Entry 5MK0 (X-ray diffraction, 1.76 A resolution); this record covers chains A and B.

[Chain A]
Name: Tyrosine-protein phosphatase non-receptor type 23
From: Homo sapiens
Notes: EC 3.1.3.48
Reference sequence: Q9H3S7 (PTN23_HUMAN); residue numbers follow UniProt; this construct covers 1-361
Amino-acid sequence (361 residues; numbered 1 to 361; the number before each row is that of its first residue):
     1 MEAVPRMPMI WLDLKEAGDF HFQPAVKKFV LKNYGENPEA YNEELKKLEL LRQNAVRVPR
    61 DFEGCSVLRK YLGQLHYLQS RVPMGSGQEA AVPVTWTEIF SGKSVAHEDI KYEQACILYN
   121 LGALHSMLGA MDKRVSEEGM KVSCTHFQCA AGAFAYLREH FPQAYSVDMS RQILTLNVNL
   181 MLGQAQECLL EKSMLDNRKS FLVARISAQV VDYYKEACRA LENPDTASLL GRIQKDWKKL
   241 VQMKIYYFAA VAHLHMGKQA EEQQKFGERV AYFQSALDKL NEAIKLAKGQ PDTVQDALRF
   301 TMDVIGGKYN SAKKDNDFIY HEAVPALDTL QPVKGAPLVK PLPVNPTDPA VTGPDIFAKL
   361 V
From the paper describing this entry:
  - specificity-determining residues: T145
  - specificity-determining residues: F62, H125, D348 (by similarity / conservation)
  - mutagenesis - R69L: decreased binding to Zinc finger FYVE domain-containing protein 16 (chain B)
  - mutagenesis - L202D/I206D: abolished localization to endofin-myc
  - conformationally variable residues (side-chain flip): R198

[Chain B]
Name: Zinc finger FYVE domain-containing protein 16
Reference sequence: Q7Z3T8 (ZFY16_HUMAN); residue numbers follow UniProt; this construct covers 1-22
Amino-acid sequence (22 residues; row label = number of the first residue in the row):
     1 MDSYFKAAVS DLDKLLDDFE QN
Unresolved in the structure: 1, 22
From the paper describing this entry:
  - mutagenesis - M1DEL/D2DEL/S3DEL/Y4DEL/F5DEL (Kd >1.5 mM): decreased binding to Tyrosine-protein phosphatase non-receptor type 23 (chain A)

[Interface between chain A and chain B]
Contacting residue pairs (33; chain A residue first):
  F62(A) - D2(B)
  F62(A) - F5(B)  hydrophobic
  E137(A) - D13(B)
  K141(A) - V9(B)
  K141(A) - L12(B)
  K141(A) - D13(B)  salt bridge
  V142(A) - F5(B)
  C144(A) - L12(B)  hydrophobic
  T145(A) - F5(B)
  T145(A) - A8(B)
  T145(A) - V9(B)
  T145(A) - L12(B)
  H146(A) - F5(B)
  C149(A) - F5(B)  hydrophobic
  L189(A) - L16(B)  hydrophobic
  K192(A) - D13(B)  salt bridge
  K192(A) - L16(B)
  R198(A) - L16(B)
  R198(A) - D17(B)  salt bridge
  R198(A) - E20(B)  salt bridge
  K199(A) - E20(B)  hydrogen bond (backbone-side chain)
  K199(A) - Q21(B)
  L202(A) - F19(B)  hydrophobic
  L202(A) - E20(B)
  R205(A) - F19(B)
  I206(A) - L16(B)  hydrophobic
  A336(A) - F19(B)  hydrophobic
  L338(A) - L15(B)
  L338(A) - L16(B)  hydrophobic
  L338(A) - F19(B)  hydrophobic
  L342(A) - A8(B)  hydrophobic
  D348(A) - Y4(B)  hydrogen bond
  A350(A) - Y4(B)
Other interface residues (no listed pair), chain A (27 interface residues in all): H125, E138, Q148, S193, D196, F201, V351
From the paper, about this interface:
  - residue pairs: F62(A)-F5(B), H125(A)-F5(B), E137(A)-D13(B) (hydrogen bond), K141(A)-D13(B) (hydrogen bond), T145(A)-F5(B), L189(A)-L12(B) (hydrophobic contact), K192(A)-D13(B) (hydrogen bond), R198(A)-D17(B) (hydrogen bond), L202(A)-L16(B) (hydrophobic contact), I206(A)-L16(B) (hydrophobic contact), L338(A)-L15(B) (hydrophobic contact), D348(A)-Y4(B) (hydrogen bond), F19(B)-L202(A) (hydrophobic contact)
  - interface residues, chain A: E137(A), T145(A)
  - hot spots on chain A (mutagenesis) - T145K, L202D: abolished binding to Zinc finger FYVE domain-containing protein 16 (chain B)
  - hot spots on chain A (mutagenesis) - F62E, H125A, R198M: decreased binding to Zinc finger FYVE domain-containing protein 16 (chain B)
  - interface residues, chain B: F5(B)
  - hot spots on chain B (mutagenesis) - L15E, L15P: abolished binding to Tyrosine-protein phosphatase non-receptor type 23 (chain A)
  - hot spots on chain B (mutagenesis) - L15V: unchanged binding to Tyrosine-protein phosphatase non-receptor type 23 (chain A)

[Overview]
27 residues of chain A face 13 of chain B across their interface; the contacts include 2 hydrogen bonds and 4
salt bridges. Polar contacts include K141(A)-D13(B), K192(A)-D13(B) and R198(A)-D17(B). The authors report
contacts between F62(A) and F5(B), H125(A) and F5(B) and T145(A) and F5(B); hydrogen bonds between E137(A) and
D13(B), K141(A) and D13(B) and K192(A) and D13(B) among others; hydrophobic contacts between L189(A) and
L12(B), L202(A) and L16(B) and I206(A) and L16(B) among others. The paper reports that R69L, F62E and H125A of
chain A, among others, reduce binding to Zinc finger FYVE domain-containing protein 16 (chain B); interface
residues E137(A), T145(A) and F5(B); 11 substitutions were tested in all.
Here chain A is Tyrosine-protein phosphatase non-receptor type 23 (Homo sapiens) and chain B is Zinc finger
FYVE domain-containing protein 16. Entry 5MK0 (Crystal structure of the His Domain Protein Tyrosine
Phosphatase (HD-PTP/PTPN23) Bro1 domain (Endofin peptide complex)) was determined by X-ray diffraction (same
publication as 5MJY, 5MJZ, 5MK1, 5MK2 and 5MK3).
